PDB entry 8TU2 | electron microscopy, 2.52 A resolution | chains A and B of the 60 polymer chains in the assembly

[Chain A (and B)]
Protein: VP2
Organism: Rat bocavirus
Notes: chain B of this document is another copy of the same molecule, construct and numbering; everything in this record applies to it too
Reference sequence: A0A0Y0BYS6 (A0A0Y0BYS6_9VIRU); residue numbers follow UniProt; this construct covers 1-567
Chain sequence (567 residues; each row starts with the number of its first residue):
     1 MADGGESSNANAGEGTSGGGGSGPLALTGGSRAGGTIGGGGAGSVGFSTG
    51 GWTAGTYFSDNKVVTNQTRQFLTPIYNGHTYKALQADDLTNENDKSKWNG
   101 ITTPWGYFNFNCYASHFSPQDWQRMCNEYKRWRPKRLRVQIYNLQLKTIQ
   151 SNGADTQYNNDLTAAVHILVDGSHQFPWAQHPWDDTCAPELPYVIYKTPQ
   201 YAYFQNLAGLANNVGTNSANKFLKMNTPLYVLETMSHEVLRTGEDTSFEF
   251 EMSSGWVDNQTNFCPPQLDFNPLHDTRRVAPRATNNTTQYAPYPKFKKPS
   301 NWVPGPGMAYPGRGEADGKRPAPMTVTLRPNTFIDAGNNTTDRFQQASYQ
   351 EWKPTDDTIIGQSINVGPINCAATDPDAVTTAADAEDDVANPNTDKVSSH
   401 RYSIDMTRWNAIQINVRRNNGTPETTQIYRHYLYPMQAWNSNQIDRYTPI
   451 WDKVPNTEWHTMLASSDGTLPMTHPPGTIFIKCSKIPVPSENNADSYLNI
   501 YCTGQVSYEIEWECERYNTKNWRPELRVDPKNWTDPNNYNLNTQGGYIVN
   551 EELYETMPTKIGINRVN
Unresolved in the structure: 1-43

[Chain A / chain B interface]
Pairs across the interface (93):
  Thr80(A) with Tyr193(B)
  Tyr81(A) with Tyr193(B), hydrophobic; Leu541(B), hydrophobic; Gly545(B)
  Lys82(A) with Asn542(B); Thr543(B); Gly545(B)
  Ala83(A) with Leu541(B); Asn542(B), hydrogen bond (backbone-backbone); Thr543(B)
  Gln85(A) with Thr543(B)
  Gln150(A) with Gln157(B); Tyr158(B), hydrogen bond (side chain-backbone); Asn159(B)
  Ser151(A) with Asp155(B)
  Asn152(A) with Asn152(B); Asp155(B)
  Gly153(A) with Asp155(B), hydrogen bond (backbone-side chain)
  Asp161(A) with Gln145(B); Lys147(B), salt bridge; Asn160(B), hydrogen bond
  Leu162(A) with Val45(B); Asn160(B)
  Thr163(A) with Val45(B); Gln145(B), hydrogen bond (backbone-side chain); Asn160(B); Leu162(B); Thr242(B)
  Ala164(A) with Gln145(B)
  His167(A) with Trp52(B); Gln505(B)
  Gln205(A) with Asn540(B), hydrogen bond
  Asn213(A) with Pro536(B)
  Lys224(A) with Pro536(B); Asn537(B)
  Met225(A) with Pro530(B); Lys531(B); Pro536(B)
  Leu229(A) with Tyr539(B); Asn540(B); Leu541(B), hydrophobic
  Val231(A) with Pro192(B), hydrophobic; Tyr193(B), hydrophobic
  Glu233(A) with Trp52(B), hydrogen bond (backbone-side chain); Ala54(B); Pro192(B); Tyr193(B)
  Thr234(A) with Ala54(B); Gly55(B), hydrogen bond (backbone-backbone); Pro192(B)
  Met235(A) with Trp52(B); Ala54(B)
  Ser236(A) with Trp52(B); Thr53(B); Ala54(B), hydrogen bond (side chain-backbone)
  His237(A) with Gly51(B); Trp52(B), hydrogen bond (backbone-backbone)
  Val239(A) with Ser48(B), hydrogen bond (backbone-side chain); Gly50(B); Gly51(B); Asn143(B); Gln505(B)
  Arg241(A) with Val45(B), hydrogen bond (side chain-backbone); Gly46(B); Phe47(B), hydrogen bond (side chain-backbone); Ser48(B); Asn143(B); Leu144(B), hydrogen bond (side chain-backbone); Thr242(B), hydrogen bond (side chain-backbone)
  Thr242(A) with Gly46(B)
  Gly243(A) with Gly46(B), hydrogen bond (backbone-backbone); Phe47(B)
  Glu244(A) with Gly46(B); Phe47(B); Ser48(B), hydrogen bond
  Ser484(A) with Gln70(B), hydrogen bond
  Lys485(A) with Gln70(B); Tyr193(B); Ile195(B)
  Ile486(A) with Gln145(B); Lys147(B)
  Pro487(A) with Leu72(B), hydrophobic; Ile195(B), hydrophobic; Tyr501(B), hydrogen bond (backbone-side chain); Thr503(B)
  Val488(A) with Leu72(B); Tyr158(B); Tyr501(B)
  Pro489(A) with Leu72(B); Tyr501(B)
  Ala494(A) with Lys197(B)
  Leu498(A) with Lys147(B); Tyr158(B), hydrophobic
Also at the interface, not in a pair above, chain A (45 interface residues in all): Ser44, His79, Asn159, Ala165, Lys221, Phe222, Leu240
Also at the interface, not in a pair above, chain B (47 interface residues in all): Ser44, Phe71, Ile149, Trp533, Thr534, Gln544

[In short]
45 residues of chain A and 47 residues of chain B are in contact, with 19 hydrogen bonds and 1 salt bridge.
Polar contacts include Asp161(A)-Lys147(B), Gln150(A)-Tyr158(B) and Gly153(A)-Asp155(B).
Both chains are VP2 (Rat bocavirus). Entry 8TU2 (The Capsid of Rat Bocavirus) was determined by electron
microscopy, deposited together with 8TU0 and 8TU1.
